PDB entry 2P43 | X-ray diffraction, 1.65 A resolution | chains A and B

[Chain A]
Protein: Ribonuclease pancreatic
Organism: Bos taurus
Notes: EC 3.1.27.5
UniProtKB: P61823 (RNAS1_BOVIN); residues 1-124 here correspond to UniProt positions 27-150 (UniProt number = residue number + 26)
Chain sequence (124 residues; row label = number of the first residue in the row):
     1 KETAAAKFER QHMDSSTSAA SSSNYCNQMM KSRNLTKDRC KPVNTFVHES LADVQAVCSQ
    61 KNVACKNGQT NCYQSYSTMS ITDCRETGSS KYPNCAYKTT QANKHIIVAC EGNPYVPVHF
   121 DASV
Disulfides: Cys26-Cys84, Cys40-Cys95, Cys58-Cys110, Cys65-Cys72
UniProt features mapped onto this chain:
  - active site: His12 (Proton acceptor), His119 (Proton donor)
  - binding site (substrate): Lys7, Arg10, Lys41 to Thr45, Lys66, Arg85
  - glycosylation: Lys1 (N-linked (Glc) (glycation) lysine), Lys7 (N-linked (Glc) (glycation) lysine), Asn34 (N-linked (GlcNAc...) asparagine), Lys37 (N-linked (Glc) (glycation) lysine), Lys41 (N-linked (Glc) (glycation) lysine)
From the paper describing this entry:
  - conformationally variable residues (order/disorder transition): Ala19 to Ser32

[Chain B]
Protein: Antibody cab-RN05
Organism: Camelus dromedarius
Notes: antibody fragment or engineered binder
Chain sequence (123 residues; row label = number of the first residue in the row; numbers below 1 keep their minus sign (Gly-1 is residue -1)):
    -1 GSQVQLVESG GGLVQAGGSL RLSCAASGYA YTYIYMGWFR QAPGKEREGV AAMDSGGGGT
    59 LYADSVKGRF TISRDKGKNT VYLQMDSLKP EDTATYYCAA GGYELRDRTY GQWGQGTQVT
   119 VSS
Modified / non-standard residues: Mse34 (selenomethionine; parent Met); Mse51 (selenomethionine; parent Met); Mse83 (selenomethionine; parent Met)
Disulfides: Cys22-Cys96
From the paper describing this entry:
  - mutagenesis - L4M/F68M: decreased binding to Ribonuclease pancreatic (chain A)
  - mutagenesis - F68I/L81M, F68M/L86M (20 +/- 11 nM): unchanged binding to Ribonuclease pancreatic (chain A)

[Interface between chain A and chain B]
Contacting residue pairs (29; chain A residue first):
  Gln60(A) with Tyr27(B), hydrogen bond (backbone-side chain)
  Lys61(A) with Tyr27(B); Tyr29(B)
  Asn62(A) with Tyr27(B), hydrogen bond (backbone-side chain); Tyr31(B); Ile32(B), hydrogen bond (side chain-backbone); Gly99(B)
  Val63(A) with Ile32(B)
  Ala64(A) with Ile32(B)
  Gly68(A) with Tyr101(B)
  Gln69(A) with Tyr101(B); Arg104(B)
  Thr70(A) with Ile32(B); Tyr33(B); Gly99(B); Gly100(B), hydrogen bond (side chain-backbone); Tyr101(B)
  Asn71(A) with Gly99(B); Gly100(B); Thr107(B)
  Tyr73(A) with Gly99(B), hydrogen bond (side chain-backbone)
  Tyr76(A) with Tyr29(B)
  Cys110(A) with Thr107(B)
  Glu111(A) with Arg106(B), salt bridge
  Gly112(A) with Arg106(B), hydrogen bond (backbone-backbone)
  Tyr115(A) with Gly99(B), hydrogen bond (side chain-backbone); Thr107(B), hydrogen bond (side chain-backbone); Tyr108(B); Gly109(B)
Interface residues without a listed pair, chain B (14 interface residues in all): Thr30
Interface features reported in the paper:
  - epitope / paratope residues, chain A: Cys58(A), Ser59(A), Tyr73(A), Tyr76(A), Gly112(A), Tyr115(A)
  - epitope / paratope residues, chain B: Tyr27(B), Ala28(B), Tyr31(B), Ile32(B), Ala98(B), Gly99(B), Gly100(B), Arg106(B), Thr107(B), Gly109(B), Gln110(B)

[In short]
The interface between chain A and chain B involves 15 residues on one side and 14 on the other; the contacts
include 8 hydrogen bonds and 1 salt bridge. Polar pairs include Glu111(A)-Arg106(B), Gln60(A)-Tyr27(B) and
Asn62(A)-Tyr27(B). From the paper: L4M/F68M of chain B reduce binding to Ribonuclease pancreatic (chain A);
epitope/paratope residues Cys58(A), Ser59(A) and Tyr27(B) among others; 3 substitutions were tested in all.
Here chain A is Ribonuclease pancreatic (Bos taurus) and chain B is Antibody cab-RN05 (Camelus dromedarius).
Entry 2P43 (Complex of a camelid single-domain vhh antibody fragment with RNASE A at 1.65A resolution:
SE3-mono-1 crystal ...) was determined by X-ray diffraction (same publication as 2P46, 2P47 and 2P48).
